PDB entry 5B04 | X-ray diffraction, 2.99 A resolution | chains C and D of the 10 polymer chains in the assembly

[Chain C (and D)]
Molecule: Probable translation initiation factor eIF-2B subunit beta
From: Schizosaccharomyces pombe (strain 972 / ATCC 24843)
Notes: chain D of this document is another copy of the same molecule, construct and numbering; everything in this record applies to it too
Reference sequence: Q9UT76 (EI2BB_SCHPO); residues 1-393 here = UniProt positions 1-393
Chain sequence (399 residues; row label = number of the first residue in the row; numbers below 1 keep their minus sign (Gly-5 is residue -5)):
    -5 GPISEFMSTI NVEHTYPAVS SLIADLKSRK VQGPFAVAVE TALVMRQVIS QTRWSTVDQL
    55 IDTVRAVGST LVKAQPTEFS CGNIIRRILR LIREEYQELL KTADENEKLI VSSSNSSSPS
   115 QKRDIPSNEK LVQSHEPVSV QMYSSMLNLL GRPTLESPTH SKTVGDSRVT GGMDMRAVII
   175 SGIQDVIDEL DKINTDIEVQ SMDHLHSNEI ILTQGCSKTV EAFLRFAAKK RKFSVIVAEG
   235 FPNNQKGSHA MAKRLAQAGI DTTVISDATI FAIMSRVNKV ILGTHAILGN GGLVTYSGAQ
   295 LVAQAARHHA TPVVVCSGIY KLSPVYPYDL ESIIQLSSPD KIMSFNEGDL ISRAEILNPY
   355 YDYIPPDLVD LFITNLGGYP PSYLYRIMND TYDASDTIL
Disordered / not traced: 100-135, 148-161 (chain D: 99-136, 149-163)
Differences from the reference sequence: expression tag (-5 to 0)
Swiss-Prot annotation at these positions:
  - modified residue (Phosphoserine): Ser106, Ser108, Ser112

[How chain C and chain D interact]
Residue-residue contacts (6; chain C residue first):
  Glu203(C) with Arg270(D), salt bridge
  Arg270(C) with Asn272(D)
  Asn272(C) with Arg270(D)
  His303(C) with Ala304(D)
  Ala304(C) with His303(D); Ala304(D), hydrophobic
Other interface residues (no listed pair), chain C (6 interface residues in all): His302
Other interface residues (no listed pair), chain D (7 interface residues in all): Asn202, Glu203, His302

[In short]
The interface between chain C and chain D involves 6 residues on one side and 7 on the other; the contacts
include 1 salt bridge. The salt-bridged pair is Glu203(C)-Arg270(D).
Both chains are Probable translation initiation factor eIF-2B subunit beta (Schizosaccharomyces pombe (strain
972 / ATCC 24843)). Entry 5B04 (Crystal structure of the eukaryotic translation initiation factor 2B from
Schizosaccharomyces pombe) was determined by X-ray diffraction.
